Entry 4JK2 (X-ray diffraction, 4.20 A resolution (low resolution: residue-level contacts below are approximate; hydrogen-bond / salt-bridge calls are withheld)); this record covers chains A and C of the 6 polymer chains in the assembly.

Chain A:
Molecule: Escherichia coli RNA polymerase alpha subunit
From: Escherichia coli
Notes: EC 2.7.7.6
UniProt: P0A7Z4 (RPOA_ECOLI); numbering as in UniProt (aligned over 1-329)
Amino-acid sequence (329 residues; numbered 1 to 329; the number before each row is that of its first residue):
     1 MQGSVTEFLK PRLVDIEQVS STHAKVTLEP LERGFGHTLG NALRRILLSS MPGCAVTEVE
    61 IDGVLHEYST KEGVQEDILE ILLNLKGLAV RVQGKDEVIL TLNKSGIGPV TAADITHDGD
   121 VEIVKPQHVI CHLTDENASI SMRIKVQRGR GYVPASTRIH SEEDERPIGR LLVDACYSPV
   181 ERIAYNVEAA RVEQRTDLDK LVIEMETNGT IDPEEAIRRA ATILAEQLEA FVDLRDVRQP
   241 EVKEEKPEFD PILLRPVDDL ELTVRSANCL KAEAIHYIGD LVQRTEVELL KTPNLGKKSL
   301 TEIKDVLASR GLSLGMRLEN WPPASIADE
Not modelled in the structure: 1-2, 326-329
Curated features (UniProtKB/Swiss-Prot):
  - region: Glu-162 to Glu-165 (Required for interaction with Crp at class II promoters)
  - modified residue: Arg-265 (ADP-ribosylarginine), Lys-297 (N6-acetyllysine), Lys-298 (N6-acetyllysine)
  - mutagenesis: Arg-45 (R45C: In rpoA112; temperature-sensitive, blocks RNA polymerase assembly), Glu-162 to Glu-165 (5-fold decrease in CRP-class II promoter-dependent transcription), Glu-165 (E165K: 5-fold decrease in CRP-class II promoter-dependent transcription), Arg-191 (R191C: In rpoA101; temperature-sensitive)

Chain C:
Molecule: Escherichia coli RNA polymerase beta subunit
From: Escherichia coli
Notes: EC 2.7.7.6
UniProt: P0A8V2 (RPOB_ECOLI); residue numbers follow UniProt; this construct covers 1-1342
Amino-acid sequence (1342 residues; row label = number of the first residue in the row):
     1 MVYSYTEKKR IRKDFGKRPQ VLDVPYLLSI QLDSFQKFIE QDPEGQYGLE AAFRSVFPIQ
    61 SYSGNSELQY VSYRLGEPVF DVQECQIRGV TYSAPLRVKL RLVIYEREAP EGTVKDIKEQ
   121 EVYMGEIPLM TDNGTFVING TERVIVSQLH RSPGVFFDSD KGKTHSSGKV LYNARIIPYR
   181 GSWLDFEFDP KDNLFVRIDR RRKLPATIIL RALNYTTEQI LDLFFEKVIF EIRDNKLQME
   241 LVPERLRGET ASFDIEANGK VYVEKGRRIT ARHIRQLEKD DVKLIEVPVE YIAGKVVAKD
   301 YIDESTGELI CAANMELSLD LLAKLSQSGH KRIETLFTND LDHGPYISET LRVDPTNDRL
   361 SALVEIYRMM RPGEPPTREA AESLFENLFF SEDRYDLSAV GRMKFNRSLL REEIEGSGIL
   421 SKDDIIDVMK KLIDIRNGKG EVDDIDHLGN RRIRSVGEMA ENQFRVGLVR VERAVKERLS
   481 LGDLDTLMPQ DMINAKPISA AVKEFFGSSQ LSQFMDQNNP LSEITHKRRI SALGPGGLTR
   541 ERAGFEVRDV HPTHYGRVCP IETPEGPNIG LINSLSVYAQ TNEYGFLETP YRKVTDGVVT
   601 DEIHYLSAIE EGNYVIAQAN SNLDEEGHFV EDLVTCRSKG ESSLFSRDQV DYMDVSTQQV
   661 VSVGASLIPF LEHDDANRAL MGANMQRQAV PTLRADKPLV GTGMERAVAV DSGVTAVAKR
   721 GGVVQYVDAS RIVIKVNEDE MYPGEAGIDI YNLTKYTRSN QNTCINQMPC VSLGEPVERG
   781 DVLADGPSTD LGELALGQNM RVAFMPWNGY NFEDSILVSE RVVQEDRFTT IHIQELACVS
   841 RDTKLGPEEI TADIPNVGEA ALSKLDESGI VYIGAEVTGG DILVGKVTPK GETQLTPEEK
   901 LLRAIFGEKA SDVKDSSLRV PNGVSGTVID VQVFTRDGVE KDKRALEIEE MQLKQAKKDL
   961 SEELQILEAG LFSRIRAVLV AGGVEAEKLD KLPRDRWLEL GLTDEEKQNQ LEQLAEQYDE
  1021 LKHEFEKKLE AKRRKITQGD DLAPGVLKIV KVYLAVKRRI QPGDKMAGRH GNKGVISKIN
  1081 PIEDMPYDEN GTPVDIVLNP LGVPSRMNIG QILETHLGMA AKGIGDKINA MLKQQQEVAK
  1141 LREFIQRAYD LGADVRQKVD LSTFSDEEVM RLAENLRKGM PIATPVFDGA KEAEIKELLK
  1201 LGDLPTSGQI RLYDGRTGEQ FERPVTVGYM YMLKLNHLVD DKMHARSTGS YSLVTQQPLG
  1261 GKAQFGGQRF GEMEVWALEA YGAAYTLQEM LTVKSDDVNG RTKMYKNIVD GNHQMEPGMP
  1321 ESFNVLLKEI RSLGINIELE DE
Not modelled in the structure: 1-7
Curated features (UniProtKB/Swiss-Prot):
  - modified residue (N6-acetyllysine): Lys-1022, Lys-1200
  - mutagenesis: Ile-561 (I561S: Resistant to antibiotics salinamide A and B), Ile-569 (I569S: Resistant to antibiotics salinamide A and B), Ala-665 (A665E: Resistant to antibiotics salinamide A and B), Asp-675 (D675A/G: Resistant to antibiotics salinamide A and B), Asn-677 (N677H/K: Resistant to antibiotics salinamide A and B), Leu-680 (L680M: Resistant to antibiotics salinamide A and B), Glu-813 (E813K: Disrupts the enzyme's active center)

Chain A / chain C interface:
Pairs across the interface (75):
  Asn-41(A) with Tyr-1087(C); Gly-1215(C); Arg-1216(C); Thr-1217(C); Gly-1218(C)
  Arg-44(A) with Glu-1083(C); Tyr-1087(C); Gly-1091(C)
  Arg-45(A) with Glu-1083(C); Asp-1084(C); Gly-1215(C); Arg-1216(C)
  Ser-49(A) with Glu-1083(C)
  Leu-65(A) with Ile-873(C)
  His-66(A) with Val-928(C); Ile-929(C)
  Glu-67(A) with Lys-1057(C)
  Tyr-68(A) with Tyr-756(C); Ile-831(C); Thr-927(C); Ile-929(C); Ala-1055(C); Lys-1057(C)
  Thr-70(A) with Ser-730(C); Lys-755(C)
  Lys-71(A) with Asp-728(C)
  Glu-72(A) with Asp-728(C); Ser-730(C)
  Gly-73(A) with Tyr-726(C); Asp-728(C)
  Val-74(A) with Asp-728(C); Ala-729(C)
  Gln-75(A) with Ala-729(C); Pro-769(C); Val-771(C); Ser-772(C)
  Asp-77(A) with Arg-694(C); Ala-729(C); Lys-755(C); Tyr-756(C); Met-768(C)
  Leu-79(A) with Tyr-756(C); Ile-831(C)
  Glu-80(A) with Arg-694(C); Met-768(C)
  Leu-83(A) with Arg-694(C)
  Lys-86(A) with Asp-826(C)
  Thr-134(A) with Tyr-726(C); Val-727(C)
  Asp-135(A) with Tyr-726(C)
  Tyr-152(A) with Val-823(C); Gln-824(C); Arg-1059(C)
  Pro-154(A) with Arg-1059(C)
  Ser-156(A) with Arg-1059(C)
  Ile-168(A) with Tyr-872(C); Ile-873(C); Gly-874(C); Ala-875(C)
  Arg-170(A) with Glu-876(C)
  Asp-174(A) with Asp-826(C); Arg-1059(C)
  Glu-181(A) with Arg-821(C)
  Arg-182(A) with Gly-1091(C); Thr-1092(C)
  Ile-183(A) with Gly-1091(C)
  Ala-184(A) with Glu-1089(C); Asn-1090(C); Gly-1091(C)
  Tyr-185(A) with Tyr-1087(C)
  Glu-261(A) with Gly-858(C); Glu-859(C)
  Ser-309(A) with Phe-906(C)
  Arg-310(A) with Phe-906(C)
  Gly-311(A) with Phe-906(C)
Other interface residues (no listed pair), chain A (44 interface residues in all): Val-19, His-37, Leu-48, Glu-76, Cys-176, Val-180, Asn-186, Ala-308
Other interface residues (no listed pair), chain C (47 interface residues in all): Leu-693, Arg-731, Val-1056, Ile-1082, Gln-1134

Summary:
Chain A and chain C form an interface of 44 and 47 residues respectively. UniProt lists 6 mutagenesis sites on
chain A; 7 mutagenesis sites on chain C.
Here chain A is Escherichia coli RNA polymerase alpha subunit and chain C is Escherichia coli RNA polymerase
beta subunit, both from Escherichia coli. Entry 4JK2 (X-ray crystal structure of Escherichia coli sigma70
holoenzyme in complex with guanosine pentaphosphate (pppGpp)) was determined by X-ray diffraction, deposited
together with 4JK1.
